PDB entry 8W2C | X-ray diffraction, 1.90 A resolution | chain A

# Chain A
Protein: Non-ribosomal peptide synthetase
From: Paraburkholderia acidicola
Notes: fragment: Thioesterase domain
Reference sequence: A0A1I9RH13 (A0A1I9RH13_9BURK); numbering as in UniProt (aligned over 2723-2984)
Sequence (282 residues; numbered 2703 to 2984; the number before each row is that of its first residue):
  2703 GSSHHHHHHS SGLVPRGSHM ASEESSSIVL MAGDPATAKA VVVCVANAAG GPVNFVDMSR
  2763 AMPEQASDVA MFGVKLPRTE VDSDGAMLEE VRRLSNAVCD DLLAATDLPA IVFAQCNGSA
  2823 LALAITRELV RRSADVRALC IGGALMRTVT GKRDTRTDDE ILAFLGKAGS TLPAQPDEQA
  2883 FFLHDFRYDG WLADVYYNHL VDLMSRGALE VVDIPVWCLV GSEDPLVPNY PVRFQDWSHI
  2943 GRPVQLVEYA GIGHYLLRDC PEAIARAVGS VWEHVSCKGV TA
Unresolved in the structure: 2703-2726, 2980-2984
Construct notes: expression tag (2703-2722)
From the paper describing this entry:
  - catalytic residues: C2818, D2926, H2956
  - contacts within the chain: C2818-H2956, D2926-H2956
  - mutagenesis - C2818A: abolished catalytic activity (citing earlier work)
  - mutagenesis - D2926A: abolished catalytic activity
  - catalytic residues: A2750, N2819 (proposed by the authors, not directly observed)

# In short
The paper reports catalytic residues C2818, D2926 and H2956 among others; C2818A and D2926A abolish catalytic
activity.
Chain A is Non-ribosomal peptide synthetase (Paraburkholderia acidicola); the structure, Thioesterase domain
structure from Sulfazecin biosynthetic nonribosomal peptide synthetase SulM, was determined by X-ray
diffraction, deposited together with 8W2D.
